8I1O - chains A and B; structure by X-ray diffraction, 2.40 A resolution.

# Chain A (and B)
Molecule: Bifunctional 3'-phosphoadenosine 5'-phosphosulfate synthase 2
From: Homo sapiens
Notes: EC 2.7.7.4, 2.7.1.25; fragment: APSK2 domain; chain B of this document is another copy of the same molecule, construct and numbering; everything in this record applies to it too
Reference sequence: O95340 (PAPS2_HUMAN); residues 16-218 here = UniProt positions 16-218
Sequence (203 residues; numbered 16 to 218; the number before each row is that of its first residue):
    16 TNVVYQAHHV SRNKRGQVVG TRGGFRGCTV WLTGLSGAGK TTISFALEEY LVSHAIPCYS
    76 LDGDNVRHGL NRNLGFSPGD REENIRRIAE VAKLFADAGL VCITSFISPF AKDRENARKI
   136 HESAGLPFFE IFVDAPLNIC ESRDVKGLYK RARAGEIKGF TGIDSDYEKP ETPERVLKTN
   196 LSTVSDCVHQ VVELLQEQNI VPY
Not modelled in the structure: 16-23
Residues lining bound ligands:
  - ADP (adenosine-5'-diphosphate): Leu50, Ser51, Gly52, Ala53, Gly54, Lys55, Thr56, Thr57, Ile58, Arg158, Val160, Thr194, Ser197, Thr198, Val199, Cys202
  - adenosine-5'-phosphosulfate (ADX): Ser51, Arg82, Phe91, Arg96, Asn99, Ile100, Ser120, Phe121, Ile122, Ser123, Pro124, Lys161, Leu163, Ile172, Lys173, Gly174, Phe175, Thr176
Swiss-Prot annotation at these positions:
  - binding site (ATP): Gly52 to Thr57, Ser197
  - binding site (adenosine 5'-phosphosulfate): Asp79 to Arg82, Phe91, Arg96 to Asn99, Ile122, Ser123, Lys161, Gly174, Phe175
  - natural variant: Cys43 (C43Y: In BCYM4), Thr48 (T48R: In BCYM4), Leu76 (L76Q: In BCYM4), Glu183 (E183K: No effect on 3'-phosphoadenosine 5'-phosphosulfate biosynthetic process)

# How chain A and chain B interact
Pairs across the interface (61):
  His24(A) with Glu63(B), salt bridge; Ser75(B); Asp77(B), salt bridge
  Val25(A) with Glu63(B); Glu64(B)
  Arg30(A) with Glu63(B), salt bridge; Tyr74(B)
  Val33(A) with Val34(B); Gly35(B); Val67(B); Pro72(B)
  Val34(A) with Val34(B)
  Gly35(A) with Val33(B); Val34(B), hydrogen bond (backbone-backbone); Thr36(B)
  Phe60(A) with His24(B); Val25(B)
  Glu63(A) with His24(B); Val25(B); Arg30(B), salt bridge
  Val67(A) with Val25(B), hydrophobic; Val33(B)
  Ala70(A) with Val33(B), hydrophobic
  Ile71(A) with Val33(B)
  Pro72(A) with Val33(B); Val34(B), hydrophobic
  Tyr74(A) with Leu109(B); Asp112(B), hydrogen bond; Ala113(B), hydrophobic
  Leu76(A) with Leu109(B), hydrophobic
  Asp77(A) with His24(B), salt bridge
  Asn80(A) with Leu109(B)
  Gly84(A) with Arg101(B), hydrogen bond (backbone-side chain); Glu105(B)
  Leu85(A) with Arg101(B), hydrogen bond (backbone-side chain); Arg102(B); Glu105(B); Val106(B), hydrophobic
  Arg87(A) with Arg101(B)
  Asn88(A) with Glu98(B), hydrogen bond; Arg101(B)
  Glu98(A) with Asn88(B), hydrogen bond
  Arg101(A) with Gly84(B), hydrogen bond (side chain-backbone); Leu85(B), hydrogen bond (side chain-backbone); Arg87(B); Asn88(B)
  Arg102(A) with Leu85(B); Arg102(B)
  Glu105(A) with Gly84(B); Leu85(B)
  Val106(A) with Val106(B), hydrophobic
  Leu109(A) with Tyr74(B); Leu76(B), hydrophobic; Asn80(B); Phe110(B), hydrophobic
  Phe110(A) with Leu109(B); Phe110(B), hydrophobic
  Asp112(A) with Tyr74(B), hydrogen bond
  Ala113(A) with Tyr74(B), hydrophobic; Phe110(B), hydrophobic
  Leu115(A) with Leu115(B), hydrophobic
Also at the interface, not in a pair above, chain A (33 interface residues in all): Thr36, Cys73, Ser75
Also at the interface, not in a pair above, chain B (33 interface residues in all): Phe60, Ala70, Cys73

# Summary
Chain A and chain B each contribute 33 residues to their interface; the contacts include 9 hydrogen bonds and
5 salt bridges. Polar pairs include His24(A)-Glu63(B), His24(A)-Asp77(B) and Arg30(A)-Glu63(B). Chain A binds
ADP and adenosine-5'-phosphosulfate.
Chain A and chain B are both Bifunctional 3'-phosphoadenosine 5'-phosphosulfate synthase 2 (Homo sapiens); the
structure, Crystal structure of APSK2 domain from human PAPSS2 in complex with exogenous APS and ADP, was
determined by X-ray diffraction (same publication as 8I1M and 8I1N).
